6TD0 - chain A; structure by X-ray diffraction, 0.99 A resolution.

== Chain A ==
Name: Carbapenem-hydrolyzing beta-lactamase KPC
From: Klebsiella pneumoniae
Notes: EC 3.5.2.6
UniProt: Q9F663 (BLKPC_KLEPN); the author numbering skips numbers that UniProt does not, so the offset changes along the chain: 25-57 = UniProt 25-57; 59-252 = UniProt 58-251; 254-295 = UniProt 252-293
Amino-acid sequence (290 residues; numbered 4 to 295; 2 numbers in that range are skipped by the numbering (no residue carries them; nothing is unmodelled there); the number before each row is that of its first residue):
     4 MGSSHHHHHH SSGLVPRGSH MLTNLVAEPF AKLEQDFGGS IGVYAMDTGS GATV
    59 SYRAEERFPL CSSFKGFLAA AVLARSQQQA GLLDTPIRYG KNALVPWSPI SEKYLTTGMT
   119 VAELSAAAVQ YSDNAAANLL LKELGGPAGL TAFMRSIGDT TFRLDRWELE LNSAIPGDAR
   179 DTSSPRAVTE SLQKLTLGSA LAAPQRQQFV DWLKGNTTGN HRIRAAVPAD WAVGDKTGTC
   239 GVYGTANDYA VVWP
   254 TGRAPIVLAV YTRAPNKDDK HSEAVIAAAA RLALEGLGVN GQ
Not modelled in the structure: 4-22, 295
Differences from the reference sequence: initiating methionine (4); expression tag (5-24)
Cystine bridges: Cys-69/Cys-238
Covalently attached groups: Vaborbactam (4D6) linked to Ser-70
Ligand contacts: Vaborbactam (4D6): Cys-69, Lys-73, Trp-105, Ser-130, Asn-132, Glu-166, Leu-167, Asn-170, Thr-216, Arg-220, Lys-234, Thr-235, Gly-236, Thr-237, Cys-238, Gly-239
Reported in the primary citation:
  - binding site for Vaborbactam: Ser-70, Ser-130, Asn-132, Thr-235, Thr-237
  - catalytic residues: Ser-70, Thr-237
  - catalytic residues: Lys-73 (proposed by the authors, not directly observed)
  - contacts within the chain: Ser-70/Lys-73

== Overview ==
Covalently linked Vaborbactam: at Ser-70. From the paper: catalytic residues Ser-70, Thr-237 and Lys-73; a
binding site for Vaborbactam at Ser-70, Ser-130 and Asn-132 among others.
Chain A is Carbapenem-hydrolyzing beta-lactamase KPC (Klebsiella pneumoniae); the structure, Crystal structure
of vaborbactam bound to KPC-2, was determined by X-ray diffraction together with 6TD1 from the same study.
